7WD7 - chains a and c of the 9 polymer chains in the assembly; structure by electron microscopy, 3.50 A resolution.

# Chain a (and c)
Protein: Heavy chain of S5D2 Fab
From: Mus musculus
Notes: antibody fragment or engineered binder; chain c of this document is another copy of the same molecule, construct and numbering; everything in this record applies to it too
Amino-acid sequence (214 residues; numbered 1 to 214; the number before each row is that of its first residue):
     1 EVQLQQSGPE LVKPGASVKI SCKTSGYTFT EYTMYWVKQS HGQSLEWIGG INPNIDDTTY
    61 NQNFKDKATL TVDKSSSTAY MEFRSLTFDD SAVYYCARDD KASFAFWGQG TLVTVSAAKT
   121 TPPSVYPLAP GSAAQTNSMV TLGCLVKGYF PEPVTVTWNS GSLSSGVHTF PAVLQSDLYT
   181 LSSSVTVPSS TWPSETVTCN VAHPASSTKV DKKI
Disulfide bonds: Cys22-Cys96, Cys144-Cys199

# Interface between chain a and chain c
Contacting residue pairs (6; chain a residue first):
  Pro188(a) with Ser207(c)
  Ser190(a) with Ser206(c); Ser207(c), hydrogen bond (side chain-backbone); Thr208(c)
  Thr191(a) with Ser207(c)
  Glu195(a) with Lys209(c), salt bridge
Interface residues without a listed pair, chain a (5 interface residues in all): Ser194
Interface residues without a listed pair, chain c (5 interface residues in all): Asp211

# Summary
The chain a/chain c interface involves 5 residues from each chain; the contacts include 1 hydrogen bond and 1
salt bridge. Polar pairs include Glu195(a)-Lys209(c) and Ser190(a)-Ser207(c).
Chain a and chain c are both Heavy chain of S5D2 Fab (Mus musculus); the structure, SARS-CoV-2 Beta spike in
complex with three S5D2 Fabs, was determined by electron microscopy together with 7WCR, 7WCZ, 7WD0, 7WD8, 7WD9
and 7WDF from the same study.
